6Y4Y - chain A; structure by X-ray diffraction, 1.75 A resolution.

# Chain A
Protein: Thioredoxin 1, ADP-ribose glycohydrolase MACROD2
From: Escherichia coli (strain K12)
Notes: EC 3.5.1.-, 3.2.2.-
UniProt: chimeric construct of P0AA25, A1Z1Q3: residues -112 to -4 from P0AA25 (THIO_ECOLI) positions 1-109 (UniProt number = residue number + 113); residues 7-243 from A1Z1Q3 positions 7-243 (same numbers)
Sequence (366 residues; row label = number of the first residue in the row; numbers below 1 keep their minus sign (Met-122 is residue -122)):
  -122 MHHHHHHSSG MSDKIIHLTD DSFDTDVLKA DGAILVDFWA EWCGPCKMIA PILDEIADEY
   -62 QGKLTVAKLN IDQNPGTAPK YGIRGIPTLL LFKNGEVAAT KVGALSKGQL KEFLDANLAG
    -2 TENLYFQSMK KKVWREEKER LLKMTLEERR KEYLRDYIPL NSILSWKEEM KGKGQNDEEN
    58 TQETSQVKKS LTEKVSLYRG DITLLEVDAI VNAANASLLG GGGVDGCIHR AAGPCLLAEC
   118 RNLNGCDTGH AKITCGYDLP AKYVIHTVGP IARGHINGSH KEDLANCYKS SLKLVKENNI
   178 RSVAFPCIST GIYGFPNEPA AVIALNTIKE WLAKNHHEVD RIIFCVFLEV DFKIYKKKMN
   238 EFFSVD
Disordered / not traced: -122 to 8, 48-66, 242-243
Differences from the reference sequence: initiating methionine (-122); expression tag (-121 to -113); linker (-3 to 6)
From the paper describing this entry:
  - conformationally variable residues (order/disorder transition, side-chain flip): Lys48 to Lys66, Val101, Ile189, Phe224

# Summary
The paper reports conformational variability at Lys48, Val101 and Ile189 among others.
Chain A is Thioredoxin 1, ADP-ribose glycohydrolase MACROD2 (Escherichia coli (strain K12)); the structure,
The crystal structure of human MACROD2 in space group P41212, was determined by X-ray diffraction (same
publication as 6Y4Z and 6Y73).
